9C3Y - chains A and B; structure by X-ray diffraction, 1.19 A resolution.

Chain A (and B):
Name: BIS3 biphenyl synthase
Source organism: Malus domestica
Notes: EC 2.3.1.177; chain B of this document is another copy of the same molecule, construct and numbering; everything in this record applies to it too
Reference sequence: K9MST3 (K9MST3_MALDO); numbering as in UniProt (aligned over 1-388)
Sequence (390 residues; row label = number of the first residue in the row; numbers below 1 keep their minus sign (Gly-1 is residue -1)):
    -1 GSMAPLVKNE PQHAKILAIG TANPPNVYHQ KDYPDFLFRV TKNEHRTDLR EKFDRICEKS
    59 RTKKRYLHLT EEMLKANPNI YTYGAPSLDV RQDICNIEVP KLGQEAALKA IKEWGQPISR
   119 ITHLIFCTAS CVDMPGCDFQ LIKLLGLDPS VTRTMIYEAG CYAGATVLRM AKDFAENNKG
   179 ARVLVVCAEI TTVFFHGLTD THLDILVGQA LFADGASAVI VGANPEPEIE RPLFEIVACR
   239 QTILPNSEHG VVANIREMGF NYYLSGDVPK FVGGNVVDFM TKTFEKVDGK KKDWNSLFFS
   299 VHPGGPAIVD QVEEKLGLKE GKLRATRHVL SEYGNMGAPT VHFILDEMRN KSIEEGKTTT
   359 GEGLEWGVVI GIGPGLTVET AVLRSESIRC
Not modelled in the structure: -1 to 9 (chain B: -1 to 9, 388)
Modified residues: Cys159 (3-sulfinoalanine; CSD)
Differences from the reference sequence: expression tag (-1 to 0)
Ligand contacts:
  - A1AUB ([(2R,3S,4R,5R)-5-(6-amino-9H-purin-9-yl)-4-hydroxy-3-(phosphonooxy)oxolan-2-yl]methyl (14R)-14-hydroxy-15,15-dimethyl-4,9,13-trioxo-1-(5-phenyl-1,2-oxazol-3-yl)-2-thia-5,8,12-triazahexadecan-16-yl dihydrogen diphosphate): Ile54, Lys57, Ser58, Ala127, Cys159, Glu187, Thr189, Phe192, Leu201, Asp202, Val205, Leu209, Phe210, Ala211, Val249, Ala251, Tyr260, Leu262, Ser263, Gly264, Val266, Pro267, Gly302, Gly303, Pro304, Ala305, Ile306, Asn333, Met334, Gly335
  - (3R)-butane-1,3-diol (BU4): Tyr31, Arg63, Leu65, Thr189, Phe192, Phe193, Gly206, Gln207, Phe210

Chain A / chain B interface:
Contacting residue pairs - 96 pairs, chain A then chain B:
  Pro84(A) - Glu255(B)
  Ser85(A) - Glu255(B)  hydrogen bond (backbone-side chain)
  Leu86(A) - Leu86(B)  hydrophobic
  Leu86(A) - Ile253(B)
  Leu86(A) - Arg254(B)
  Leu86(A) - Glu255(B)  hydrogen bond (backbone-side chain)
  Asp87(A) - Arg254(B)  salt bridge
  Asp87(A) - Glu255(B)  hydrogen bond (side chain-backbone)
  Gln90(A) - Ile253(B)  hydrogen bond (side chain-backbone)
  Asp91(A) - Arg254(B)  salt bridge
  Val130(A) - Glu156(B)
  Val130(A) - Ile253(B)  hydrophobic
  Asp131(A) - Ala251(B)
  Asp131(A) - Asn252(B)  hydrogen bond
  Met132(A) - Glu156(B)
  Met132(A) - Ala157(B)
  Met132(A) - Gly158(B)
  Met132(A) - Val250(B)
  Met132(A) - Ala251(B)  hydrogen bond (backbone-backbone)
  Met132(A) - Pro372(B)  hydrophobic
  Pro133(A) - Val249(B)
  Pro133(A) - Pro372(B)
  Pro133(A) - Gly373(B)
  Phe137(A) - Ile241(B)  hydrophobic
  Phe137(A) - Glu246(B)
  Phe137(A) - Gly373(B)
  Gln138(A) - Glu246(B)
  Ile140(A) - Ile241(B)  hydrophobic
  Lys141(A) - Glu246(B)  salt bridge
  Pro147(A) - Thr240(B)
  Pro147(A) - Ile241(B)  hydrogen bond (backbone-backbone)
  Ser148(A) - Arg238(B)  hydrogen bond
  Ser148(A) - Gln239(B)
  Ser148(A) - Thr240(B)  hydrogen bond
  Val149(A) - Gln239(B)
  Thr150(A) - Arg167(B)
  Thr150(A) - Gln239(B)
  Arg151(A) - Tyr160(B)
  Arg151(A) - Arg167(B)  hydrogen bond (backbone-side chain)
  Arg151(A) - Gln239(B)  hydrogen bond (backbone-side chain)
  Arg151(A) - Ile241(B)
  Arg151(A) - Thr375(B)  hydrogen bond
  Thr152(A) - Arg167(B)  hydrogen bond
  Thr152(A) - Met168(B)
  Tyr155(A) - Tyr155(B)
  Glu156(A) - Val130(B)
  Glu156(A) - Met132(B)
  Ala157(A) - Met132(B)
  Gly158(A) - Met132(B)
  Tyr160(A) - Arg151(B)
  Arg167(A) - Thr150(B)
  Arg167(A) - Arg151(B)  hydrogen bond (side chain-backbone)
  Arg167(A) - Thr152(B)
  Met168(A) - Thr152(B)
  Asp171(A) - Phe172(B)
  Asp171(A) - Asn175(B)  hydrogen bond
  Asp171(A) - Asn176(B)  hydrogen bond
  Phe172(A) - Asp171(B)
  Phe172(A) - Phe172(B)  hydrophobic
  Glu174(A) - Asn175(B)  hydrogen bond
  Asn175(A) - Asp171(B)  hydrogen bond
  Asn175(A) - Glu174(B)  hydrogen bond
  Asn176(A) - Asp171(B)  hydrogen bond
  Arg238(A) - Ser148(B)  hydrogen bond
  Gln239(A) - Ser148(B)
  Gln239(A) - Val149(B)
  Gln239(A) - Thr150(B)
  Gln239(A) - Arg151(B)  hydrogen bond (side chain-backbone)
  Thr240(A) - Pro147(B)
  Thr240(A) - Ser148(B)  hydrogen bond
  Ile241(A) - Phe137(B)  hydrophobic
  Ile241(A) - Ile140(B)  hydrophobic
  Ile241(A) - Pro147(B)  hydrogen bond (backbone-backbone)
  Ile241(A) - Arg151(B)
  Glu246(A) - Phe137(B)
  Glu246(A) - Lys141(B)  salt bridge
  Val249(A) - Pro133(B)
  Val250(A) - Met132(B)
  Ala251(A) - Asp131(B)
  Ala251(A) - Met132(B)  hydrogen bond (backbone-backbone)
  Asn252(A) - Asp131(B)  hydrogen bond
  Ile253(A) - Leu86(B)
  Ile253(A) - Gln90(B)  hydrogen bond (backbone-side chain)
  Ile253(A) - Val130(B)
  Arg254(A) - Leu86(B)
  Arg254(A) - Asp87(B)  salt bridge
  Arg254(A) - Asp91(B)  salt bridge
  Glu255(A) - Pro84(B)
  Glu255(A) - Ser85(B)  hydrogen bond (side chain-backbone)
  Glu255(A) - Leu86(B)  hydrogen bond (side chain-backbone)
  Glu255(A) - Asp87(B)  hydrogen bond (backbone-side chain)
  Glu255(A) - Glu255(B)
  Pro372(A) - Pro133(B)
  Gly373(A) - Pro133(B)
  Gly373(A) - Phe137(B)
  Thr375(A) - Arg151(B)  hydrogen bond
Other interface residues (no listed pair), chain A (51 interface residues in all): Ala127, Met153, Ile154, Lys170
Other interface residues (no listed pair), chain B (51 interface residues in all): Ala127, Gln138, Met153, Ile154, Lys170

In short:
The chain A/chain B interface involves 51 residues from each chain; the contacts include 31 hydrogen bonds and
6 salt bridges. Polar pairs include Asp87(A)-Arg254(B), Asp91(A)-Arg254(B) and Lys141(A)-Glu246(B). Bound to
chain A: (3R)-butane-1,3-diol and compound A1AUB.
Both chains are BIS3 biphenyl synthase (Malus domestica). Entry 9C3Y (Crystal structure of biphenyl synthase
from Malus domestica complexed with tetraketide-CoA mimetic) was determined by X-ray diffraction (same
publication as 9C3W and 9C3X).
